Entry 6QTN (X-ray diffraction, 1.90 A resolution); this record covers chains B and C of the 6 polymer chains in the assembly.

[Chain B]
Name: Tubulin beta-2B chain
Source organism: Bos taurus
UniProt: Q6B856 (TBB2B_BOVIN); the author numbering skips numbers that UniProt does not, so the offset changes along the chain: 1-42 = UniProt 1-42; 45-360 = UniProt 43-358; 369-455 = UniProt 359-445
Amino-acid sequence (445 residues; numbered 1 to 455; 10 numbers in that range are skipped by the numbering (no residue carries them; nothing is unmodelled there); the number before each row is that of its first residue):
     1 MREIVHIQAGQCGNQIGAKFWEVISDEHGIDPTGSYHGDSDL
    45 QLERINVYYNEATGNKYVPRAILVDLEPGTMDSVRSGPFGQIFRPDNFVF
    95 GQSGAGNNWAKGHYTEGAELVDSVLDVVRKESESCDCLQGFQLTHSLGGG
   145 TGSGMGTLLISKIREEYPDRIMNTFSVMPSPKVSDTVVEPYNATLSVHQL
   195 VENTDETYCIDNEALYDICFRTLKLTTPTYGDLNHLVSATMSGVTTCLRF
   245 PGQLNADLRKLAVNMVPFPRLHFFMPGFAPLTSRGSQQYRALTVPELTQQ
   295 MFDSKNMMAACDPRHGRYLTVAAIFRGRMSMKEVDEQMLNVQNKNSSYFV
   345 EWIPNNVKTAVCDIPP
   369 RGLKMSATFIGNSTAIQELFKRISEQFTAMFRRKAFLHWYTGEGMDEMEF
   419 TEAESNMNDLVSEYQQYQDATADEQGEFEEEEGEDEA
Unresolved in the structure: 1, 441-455
Covalent attachments: Cyclostreptin (JHH) linked to His229
Bound ions: Mg2+: Gln11 (together with GDP)
Small-molecule neighbours:
  - GDP (guanosine-5'-diphosphate): Gly10, Gln11, Cys12, Gln15, Ile16, Asp69, Asn101, Ser140, Gly142, Gly143, Gly144, Thr145, Gly146, Ser147, Val171, Pro173, Val177, Asp179, Glu183, Asn206, Leu209, Tyr224, Leu227, Asn228
  - Cyclostreptin (JHH): Leu217, Leu219, Asp226, Ala233, Phe272, Pro274, Thr276, Arg278, Arg369, Gly370, Leu371
UniProt features mapped onto this chain:
  - motif: Met1 to Ile4 (MREI motif)
  - binding site (GTP): Gln11, Glu71, Ser140, Gly144, Thr145, Gly146, Asn206, Asn228
  - binding site (Mg(2+)): Glu71
  - modified residue: Ser40 (Phosphoserine), Thr57 (Phosphothreonine), Lys60 (N6-acetyllysine), Ser174 (Phosphoserine), Thr287 (Phosphothreonine), Thr292 (Phosphothreonine), Arg320 (Omega-N-methylarginine), Glu448 (5-glutamyl polyglutamate)
  - cross-link (Glycyl lysine isopeptide (Lys-Gly)): Lys60 (interchain with G-Cter in ubiquitin), Lys326 (interchain with G-Cter in ubiquitin)
From the paper describing this entry:
  - binding site for Cyclostreptin: Leu217, Asp226, His229, Ala233, Leu371
  - binding site for GDP: Asn228 (proposed by the authors, not directly observed)

[Chain C]
Name: Tubulin alpha-1B chain
Source organism: Bos taurus
UniProt: P81947 (TBA1B_BOVIN); residue numbers follow UniProt; this construct covers 1-451
Amino-acid sequence (451 residues; numbered 1 to 451; the number before each row is that of its first residue):
     1 MRECISIHVGQAGVQIGNACWELYCLEHGIQPDGQMPSDKTIGGGDDSFN
    51 TFFSETGAGKHVPRAVFVDLEPTVIDEVRTGTYRQLFHPEQLITGKEDAA
   101 NNYARGHYTIGKEIIDLVLDRIRKLADQCTGLQGFLVFHSFGGGTGSGFT
   151 SLLMERLSVDYGKKSKLEFSIYPAPQVSTAVVEPYNSILTTHTTLEHSDC
   201 AFMVDNEAIYDICRRNLDIERPTYTNLNRLISQIVSSITASLRFDGALNV
   251 DLTEFQTNLVPYPRIHFPLATYAPVISAEKAYHEQLSVAEITNACFEPAN
   301 QMVKCDPRHGKYMACCLLYRGDVVPKDVNAAIATIKTKRSIQFVDWCPTG
   351 FKVGINYQPPTVVPGGDLAKVQRAVCMLSNTTAIAEAWARLDHKFDLMYA
   401 KRAFVHWYVGEGMEEGEFSEAREDMAALEKDYEEVGVDSVEGEGEEEGEE
   451 Y
Unresolved in the structure: 441-451
Bound ions: Ca2+: Asp39, Thr41, Gly44, Glu55
Small-molecule neighbours: GTP (guanosine-5'-triphosphate): Val9, Gly10, Gln11, Ala12, Gln15, Ile16, Asp69, Asp98, Ala99, Ala100, Asn101, Ser140, Gly142, Gly143, Gly144, Thr145, Gly146, Ile171, Pro173, Val177, Ser178, Thr179, Glu183, Asn206, Tyr224, Leu227, Asn228, Ile231

[Interface between chain B and chain C]
Contacting residue pairs - 36 pairs, chain B then chain C:
  Gln96(B) - Met1(C)
  Ser97(B) - Arg2(C)
  Asn101(B) - Glu254(C)
  Asp179(B) - Glu254(C)
  Asp179(B) - Lys352(C)  hydrogen bond (backbone-side chain)
  Thr180(B) - Glu254(C)
  Thr180(B) - Asn258(C)
  Val181(B) - Asn258(C)  hydrogen bond (backbone-side chain)
  Val181(B) - Pro348(C)
  Thr221(B) - Lys326(C)
  Ala397(B) - Trp346(C)
  Met398(B) - Trp346(C)
  Arg400(B) - Asp345(C)  salt bridge
  Arg400(B) - Ser439(C)  hydrogen bond
  Arg401(B) - Tyr262(C)  hydrogen bond (backbone-side chain)
  Arg401(B) - Trp346(C)
  Arg401(B) - Glu434(C)  hydrogen bond (side chain-backbone)
  Arg401(B) - Val435(C)
  Arg401(B) - Val437(C)  hydrogen bond (side chain-backbone)
  Arg401(B) - Asp438(C)
  Arg401(B) - Ser439(C)  hydrogen bond
  Lys402(B) - Tyr262(C)
  Ala403(B) - Pro261(C)
  Ala403(B) - Tyr262(C)
  Ala403(B) - Trp346(C)  hydrophobic
  Phe404(B) - Thr257(C)
  Phe404(B) - Asn258(C)
  Phe404(B) - Val260(C)
  Phe404(B) - Pro261(C)  hydrogen bond (backbone-backbone)
  Phe404(B) - Trp346(C)  hydrophobic
  His406(B) - Val260(C)  hydrogen bond (side chain-backbone)
  His406(B) - Pro261(C)
  His406(B) - Pro263(C)
  Trp407(B) - Gln256(C)
  Trp407(B) - Thr257(C)  hydrogen bond (side chain-backbone)
  Trp407(B) - Val260(C)
Also at the interface, not in a pair above, chain B (19 interface residues in all): Gly100, Val182, Leu405
Also at the interface, not in a pair above, chain C (23 interface residues in all): Pro325, Asn329, Cys347

[In short]
19 residues of chain B face 23 of chain C across their interface, with 10 hydrogen bonds and 1 salt bridge.
Polar contacts include Arg400(B)-Asp345(C), Asp179(B)-Lys352(C) and Val181(B)-Asn258(C). Ligands of chain B:
GDP. From the paper: a binding site for Cyclostreptin at Leu217(B), Asp226(B) and His229(B) among others; a
binding site for GDP at Asn228(B).
Here chain B is Tubulin beta-2B chain and chain C is Tubulin alpha-1B chain, both from Bos taurus. Entry 6QTN
(Tubulin-cyclostreptin complex) was determined by X-ray diffraction.
